7E2P - chains A and B; structure by X-ray diffraction, 1.70 A resolution.

# Chain A (and B)
Protein: Enolase
Source organism: Mycoplasma bovis
Notes: EC 4.2.1.11; chain B of this document is another copy of the same molecule, construct and numbering; everything in this record applies to it too
Reference sequence: A0A7D5V839 (A0A7D5V839_MYCBV); residues 1-454 here = UniProt positions 1-454
Chain sequence (462 residues; numbered 1 to 462; the number before each row is that of its first residue):
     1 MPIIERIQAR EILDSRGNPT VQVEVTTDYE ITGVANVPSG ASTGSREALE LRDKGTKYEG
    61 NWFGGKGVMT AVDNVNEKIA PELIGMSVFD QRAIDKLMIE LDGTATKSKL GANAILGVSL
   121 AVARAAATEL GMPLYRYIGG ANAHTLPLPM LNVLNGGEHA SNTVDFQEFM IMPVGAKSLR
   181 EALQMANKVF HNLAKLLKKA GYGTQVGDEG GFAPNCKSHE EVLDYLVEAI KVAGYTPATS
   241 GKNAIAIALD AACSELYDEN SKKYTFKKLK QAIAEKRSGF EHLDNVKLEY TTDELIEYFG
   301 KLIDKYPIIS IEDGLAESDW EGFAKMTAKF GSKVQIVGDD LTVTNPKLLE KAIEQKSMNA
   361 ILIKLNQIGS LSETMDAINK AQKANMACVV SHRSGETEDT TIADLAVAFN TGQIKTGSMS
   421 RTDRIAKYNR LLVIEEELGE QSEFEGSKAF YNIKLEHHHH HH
Not modelled in the structure: 1, 41-46, 455-462 (chain B: 1, 41-44, 455-462)
Construct notes: expression tag (455-462)
Reported in the primary citation:
  - self-association interface (contacts with another copy of this molecule): Gln8, Arg10, Glu11, Ile12, Leu13, Asp14, Ser15, Arg16, Gly17, Asn18, Gln22, Gly60, Asn61, Trp62, Phe63, Met69, Phe89, Asp90, Gln91, Arg92, Ala93, Lys96, Leu130, Met132, Arg136, Tyr137, Ile138, Gly139, Gly140, Ala141, Asn142, His144, Arg180, Leu183, Gln184, Asn187, Lys188, Phe190, His191, Asn192, Gln205, Val206, Gly207, Ala213, Lys356, Met375, Asp376, Asn379, Gln382, Lys383, Ala384, Asn385, Thr397, Glu398, Phe409, Asn410, Met419, Ser420, Arg421, Thr422, Asp423, Ile425, Ala426, Asn429, Leu432, Val433, Glu436, Glu440, Gln441, Glu443, Tyr451, Lys454

# How chain A and chain B interact
Residue-residue contacts - 91 pairs, chain A then chain B:
  Arg10(A) - Val433(B)
  Arg10(A) - Glu436(B)  salt bridge
  Glu11(A) - Arg180(B)  salt bridge
  Glu11(A) - Leu432(B)
  Ile12(A) - Asn429(B)
  Leu13(A) - Met419(B)  hydrophobic
  Leu13(A) - Ile425(B)
  Leu13(A) - Asn429(B)  hydrogen bond (backbone-side chain)
  Asp14(A) - Ile425(B)
  Ser15(A) - Ser420(B)
  Ser15(A) - Arg421(B)  hydrogen bond (backbone-backbone)
  Ser15(A) - Thr422(B)
  Arg16(A) - His191(B)
  Arg16(A) - Met419(B)
  Gly17(A) - Asn187(B)  hydrogen bond (backbone-side chain)
  Gly17(A) - His191(B)  hydrogen bond (backbone-side chain)
  Gly17(A) - Met419(B)
  Asn18(A) - His191(B)  hydrogen bond
  Gln22(A) - Val433(B)
  Gly60(A) - Lys188(B)  hydrogen bond (backbone-side chain)
  Asn61(A) - Arg180(B)
  Asn61(A) - Gln184(B)
  Asn61(A) - Lys188(B)  hydrogen bond (backbone-side chain)
  Trp62(A) - Arg180(B)
  Trp62(A) - Leu183(B)
  Trp62(A) - Gln184(B)
  Trp62(A) - Asn187(B)
  Trp62(A) - Lys188(B)
  Phe63(A) - Asn187(B)  hydrogen bond (backbone-side chain)
  Phe63(A) - Lys188(B)
  Phe63(A) - His191(B)
  Phe63(A) - Asn192(B)
  Arg180(A) - Glu11(B)  salt bridge
  Arg180(A) - Asn61(B)
  Arg180(A) - Trp62(B)
  Leu183(A) - Trp62(B)
  Gln184(A) - Asn61(B)
  Gln184(A) - Trp62(B)
  Asn187(A) - Gly17(B)  hydrogen bond (side chain-backbone)
  Asn187(A) - Trp62(B)
  Asn187(A) - Phe63(B)  hydrogen bond (side chain-backbone)
  Lys188(A) - Gly60(B)  hydrogen bond (side chain-backbone)
  Lys188(A) - Asn61(B)  hydrogen bond (side chain-backbone)
  Lys188(A) - Phe63(B)
  His191(A) - Arg16(B)
  His191(A) - Gly17(B)  hydrogen bond (side chain-backbone)
  His191(A) - Asn18(B)  hydrogen bond
  His191(A) - Phe63(B)
  Asn192(A) - Phe63(B)
  Gln205(A) - Gln205(B)
  Gln205(A) - Val206(B)
  Gln205(A) - Gly207(B)
  Gln205(A) - Ala213(B)  hydrogen bond (side chain-backbone)
  Val206(A) - Gln205(B)
  Val206(A) - Val206(B)  hydrogen bond (backbone-backbone)
  Val206(A) - Arg421(B)
  Gly207(A) - Gln205(B)
  Gly211(A) - Gln205(B)
  Phe212(A) - Gln205(B)
  Ala213(A) - Gln205(B)  hydrogen bond (backbone-side chain)
  Glu396(A) - Thr422(B)
  Thr397(A) - Thr422(B)
  Glu398(A) - Thr422(B)
  Glu398(A) - Ala426(B)
  Glu398(A) - Asn429(B)  hydrogen bond
  Met419(A) - Leu13(B)  hydrophobic
  Met419(A) - Arg16(B)
  Met419(A) - Gly17(B)
  Ser420(A) - Ser15(B)
  Arg421(A) - Ser15(B)  hydrogen bond (backbone-backbone)
  Arg421(A) - Val206(B)
  Arg421(A) - Arg421(B)
  Arg421(A) - Asp423(B)
  Thr422(A) - Ser15(B)
  Thr422(A) - Glu396(B)
  Thr422(A) - Thr397(B)
  Thr422(A) - Glu398(B)
  Thr422(A) - Asp423(B)  hydrogen bond (backbone-side chain)
  Asp423(A) - Arg421(B)
  Asp423(A) - Thr422(B)  hydrogen bond (side chain-backbone)
  Ile425(A) - Leu13(B)
  Ile425(A) - Asp14(B)
  Ala426(A) - Glu398(B)
  Asn429(A) - Ile12(B)
  Asn429(A) - Leu13(B)  hydrogen bond (side chain-backbone)
  Asn429(A) - Glu398(B)  hydrogen bond
  Leu432(A) - Glu11(B)
  Val433(A) - Arg10(B)
  Val433(A) - Gln22(B)
  Glu436(A) - Gln8(B)  hydrogen bond
  Glu436(A) - Arg10(B)  salt bridge
Other interface residues (no listed pair), chain A (44 interface residues in all): Gln8, Met69, Phe190
Other interface residues (no listed pair), chain B (44 interface residues in all): Met69, Phe190, Gly211, Phe212

# Summary
Chain A and chain B each contribute 44 residues to their interface, with 24 hydrogen bonds and 4 salt bridges.
Among the polar pairs are Arg10(A)-Glu436(B), Glu11(A)-Arg180(B) and Leu13(A)-Asn429(B). From the paper: a
self-association interface involving Gln8(A), Arg10(A) and Glu11(A) among others.
Chain A and chain B are both Enolase (Mycoplasma bovis); the structure, The Crystal Structure of Mycoplasma
bovis enolase, was determined by X-ray diffraction together with 7E2Q from the same study.
